PDB entry 8FCM | electron microscopy, 3.27 A resolution | chains E and F of the 7 polymer chains in the assembly

== Chain E (and F) ==
Molecule: Transitional endoplasmic reticulum ATPase
From: Homo sapiens
Notes: EC 3.6.4.6; chain F of this document is another copy of the same molecule, construct and numbering; everything in this record applies to it too
Reference sequence: P55072 (TERA_HUMAN); numbering as in UniProt (aligned over 1-806)
Chain sequence (806 residues; numbered 1 to 806; the number before each row is that of its first residue):
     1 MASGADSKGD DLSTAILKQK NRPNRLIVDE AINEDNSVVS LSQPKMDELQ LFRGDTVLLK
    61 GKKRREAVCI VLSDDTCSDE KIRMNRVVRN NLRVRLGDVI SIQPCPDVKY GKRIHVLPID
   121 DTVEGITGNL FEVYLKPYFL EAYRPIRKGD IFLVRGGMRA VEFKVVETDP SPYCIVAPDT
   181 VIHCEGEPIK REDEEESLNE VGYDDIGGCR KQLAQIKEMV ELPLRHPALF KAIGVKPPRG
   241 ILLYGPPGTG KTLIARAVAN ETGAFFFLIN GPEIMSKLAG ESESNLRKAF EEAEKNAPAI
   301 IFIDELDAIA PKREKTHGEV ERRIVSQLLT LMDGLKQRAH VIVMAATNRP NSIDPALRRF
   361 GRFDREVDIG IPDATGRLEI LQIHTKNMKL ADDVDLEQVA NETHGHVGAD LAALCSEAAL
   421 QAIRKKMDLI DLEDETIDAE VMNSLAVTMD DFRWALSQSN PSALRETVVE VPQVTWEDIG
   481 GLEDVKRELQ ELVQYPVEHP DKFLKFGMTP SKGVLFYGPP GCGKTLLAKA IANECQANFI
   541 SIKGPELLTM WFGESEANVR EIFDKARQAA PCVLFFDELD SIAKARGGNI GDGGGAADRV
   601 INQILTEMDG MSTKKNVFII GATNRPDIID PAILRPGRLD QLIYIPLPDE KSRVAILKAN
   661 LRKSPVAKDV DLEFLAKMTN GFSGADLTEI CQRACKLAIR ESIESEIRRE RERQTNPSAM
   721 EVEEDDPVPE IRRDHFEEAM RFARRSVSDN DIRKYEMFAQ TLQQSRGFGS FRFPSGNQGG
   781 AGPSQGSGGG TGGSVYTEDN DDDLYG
Not modelled in the structure: 1-22, 708-727, 764-806 (chain F: 1-22, 500-508, 708-727, 764-806)
Ligand contacts:
  - ADP (adenosine-5'-diphosphate), molecule 1: D205, I206, G207, G208, G248, T249, G250, K251, T252, L253, I380, H384, G408, A409, A412
  - ADP, molecule 2: D478, I479, G480, L482, P520, G521, C522, G523, K524, T525, L526, D577, N624, I656, N660, G684, A685, T688
UniProt features mapped onto this chain:
  - region: T797 to G806 (Interaction with UBXN6)
  - motif: D802 to G806 (PIM motif)
  - binding site (ATP): P247 to L253, N348, H384, G521 to L526
  - modified residue: A2 (N-acetylalanine), S3 (Phosphoserine), S7 (Phosphoserine), S13 (Phosphoserine), S37 (Phosphoserine), K315 (N6,N6,N6-trimethyllysine), T436 (Phosphothreonine), S462 (Phosphoserine), K502 (N6-acetyllysine), K505 (N6-acetyllysine), K668 (N6-acetyllysine), S702 (Phosphoserine), K754 (N6-acetyllysine), S770 (Phosphoserine), S775 (Phosphoserine), S787 (Phosphoserine), Y805 (Phosphotyrosine)
  - cross-link (Glycyl lysine isopeptide (Lys-Gly)): K8 (interchain with G-Cter in SUMO2), K18 (interchain with G-Cter in SUMO2)

== Chain E / chain F interface ==
Residue-residue contacts - 113 pairs, chain E then chain F:
  R25(E) with D431(F), salt bridge
  I27(E) with D428(F)
  V99(E) with D431(F)
  Q215(E) with Q458(F), hydrogen bond
  E218(E) with R424(F); W454(F)
  H226(E) with E433(F), salt bridge
  A228(E) with D434(F); E435(F)
  L229(E) with I437(F), hydrophobic
  F230(E) with L420(F), hydrophobic
  K231(E) with E124(F), salt bridge; R159(F); E435(F), salt bridge
  A232(E) with G125(F); R159(F), hydrogen bond (backbone-side chain); I437(F), hydrophobic
  I233(E) with M158(F), hydrophobic; I423(F), hydrophobic; I437(F), hydrophobic; M442(F), hydrophobic
  G234(E) with M158(F), hydrogen bond (backbone-backbone)
  V235(E) with M158(F), hydrophobic; A419(F), hydrophobic; L420(F), hydrophobic; I423(F), hydrophobic
  K236(E) with S416(F), hydrogen bond (backbone-side chain)
  R313(E) with E305(F), salt bridge; D307(F), salt bridge; A308(F)
  H317(E) with H317(F)
  E319(E) with G318(F); E319(F), hydrogen bond (side chain-backbone); V320(F), hydrogen bond (side chain-backbone)
  R322(E) with K315(F); E321(F)
  R323(E) with M275(F); L278(F)
  S326(E) with P272(F); M275(F); S276(F)
  Q327(E) with S276(F)
  L329(E) with P272(F), hydrophobic
  T330(E) with P272(F); E273(F)
  R359(E) with D304(F), salt bridge; E305(F), salt bridge
  F360(E) with A409(F), hydrophobic
  R362(E) with E305(F), salt bridge
  R365(E) with A413(F); E417(F), salt bridge
  E488(E) with K696(F), salt bridge
  E491(E) with K696(F); R700(F), salt bridge
  Y495(E) with I703(F), hydrophobic
  H499(E) with I703(F)
  K502(E) with I699(F); S702(F); I703(F); E706(F), salt bridge
  F503(E) with I699(F), hydrophobic
  K505(E) with K663(F); S664(F); P665(F)
  F506(E) with S664(F); C695(F), hydrogen bond (backbone-side chain); A698(F), hydrophobic; I699(F), hydrophobic; V728(F); P729(F); E730(F); I731(F), hydrophobic
  G507(E) with K663(F); S664(F); Q692(F), hydrogen bond (backbone-side chain)
  M508(E) with Q692(F); C695(F), hydrophobic; K696(F); I699(F), hydrophobic
  T509(E) with Q692(F), hydrogen bond (backbone-side chain)
  R560(E) with R465(F), hydrogen bond (backbone-side chain)
  D564(E) with R465(F), salt bridge
  R567(E) with L464(F); R465(F)
  G593(E) with R586(F); G587(F); I590(F); G591(F), hydrogen bond (backbone-backbone)
  G594(E) with K584(F); A585(F); R586(F); G587(F)
  G595(E) with K584(F), hydrogen bond (backbone-backbone); A585(F), hydrogen bond (backbone-backbone); G587(F)
  A597(E) with L548(F), hydrophobic; F552(F); A585(F), hydrophobic
  D598(E) with F552(F)
  R599(E) with F552(F), hydrogen bond (side chain-backbone); G553(F)
  N602(E) with P545(F); L548(F); F552(F)
  Q603(E) with T549(F)
  T606(E) with P545(F)
  E607(E) with R465(F), salt bridge
  K614(E) with E402(F), salt bridge
  K615(E) with N460(F)
  R635(E) with E578(F), salt bridge
  Q641(E) with K696(F)
  Q763(E) with F742(F); R744(F), hydrogen bond
Interface residues without a listed pair, chain E (65 interface residues in all): E80, K81, L222, A356, L492, L504, L605, R638
Interface residues without a listed pair, chain F (79 interface residues in all): P247, T252, K277, T316, M427, L429, L432, D592, I707

== In short ==
65 residues of chain E face 79 of chain F across their interface, with 15 hydrogen bonds and 17 salt bridges.
Polar pairs include R25(E)-D431(F), H226(E)-E433(F) and K231(E)-E124(F). Bound to chain E: ADP. Curated
annotation (UniProt) lists 15 ATP-binding residues on chain E.
Both chains are Transitional endoplasmic reticulum ATPase (Homo sapiens). Entry 8FCM (Cryo-EM structure of
p97:UBXD1 open state) was determined by electron microscopy together with 8FCL, 8FCN, 8FCO, 8FCP, 8FCQ, 8FCR
and 8FCT from the same study.
